Entry 6ZQV (electron microscopy, 2.60 A resolution); this record covers chains A and C of the 6 polymer chains in the assembly.

[Chain A (and C)]
Protein: Genome polyprotein
From: Spondweni virus
Notes: chain C of this document is another copy of the same molecule, construct and numbering; everything in this record applies to it too
UniProtKB: C8XPB6 (C8XPB6_9FLAV); residues 1-505 here correspond to UniProt positions 290-794 (UniProt number = residue number + 289)
Chain sequence (505 residues; row label = number of the first residue in the row):
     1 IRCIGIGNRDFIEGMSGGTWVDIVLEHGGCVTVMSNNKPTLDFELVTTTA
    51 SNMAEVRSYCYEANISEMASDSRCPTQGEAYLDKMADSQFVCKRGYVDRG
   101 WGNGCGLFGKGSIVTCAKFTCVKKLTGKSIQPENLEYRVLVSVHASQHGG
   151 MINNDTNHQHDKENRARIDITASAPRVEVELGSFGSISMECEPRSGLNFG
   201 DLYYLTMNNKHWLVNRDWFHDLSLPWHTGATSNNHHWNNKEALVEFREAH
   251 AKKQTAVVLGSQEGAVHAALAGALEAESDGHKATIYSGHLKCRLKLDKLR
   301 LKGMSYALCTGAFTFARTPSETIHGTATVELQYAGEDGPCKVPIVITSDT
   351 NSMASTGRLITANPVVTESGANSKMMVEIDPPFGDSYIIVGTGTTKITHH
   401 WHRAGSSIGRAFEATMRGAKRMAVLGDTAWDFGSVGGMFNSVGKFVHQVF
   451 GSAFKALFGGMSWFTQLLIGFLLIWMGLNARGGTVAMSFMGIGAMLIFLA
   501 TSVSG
Not modelled in the structure: 505
Construct notes: conflict N37 (Asp326 in C8XPB6), I187 (Phe476 in C8XPB6)
Disulfide bonds: C3-C30, C60-C121, C92-C116, C191-C292, C309-C340
Covalently attached groups: N-acetylglucosamine (NAG) linked to N154
What the authors report for this chain:
  - post-translational modification sites: N154
  - conformationally variable residues (loop rearrangement): V244 to V257
  - binding site for 1,2-Distearoyl-sn-glycerophosphoethanolamine: H447, G451, F454, L499

[How chain A and chain C interact]
Contacting residue pairs (35):
  A54(A) - Q77(C)
  E55(A) - Q77(C)
  V56(A) - G78(C)
  R57(A) - E79(C)  salt bridge
  R73(A) - A230(C)
  T76(A) - S129(C)
  T76(A) - Q131(C)  hydrogen bond
  Q77(A) - A54(C)
  Q77(A) - E55(C)
  G78(A) - V56(C)
  E79(A) - R57(C)  salt bridge
  E79(A) - W226(C)
  E79(A) - T228(C)
  Y81(A) - T228(C)
  Y81(A) - S232(C)
  Y81(A) - N234(C)  hydrogen bond (side chain-backbone)
  Y81(A) - H235(C)
  Y81(A) - H236(C)
  D83(A) - S232(C)  hydrogen bond
  A86(A) - S88(C)  hydrogen bond (backbone-side chain)
  S88(A) - A86(C)  hydrogen bond (side chain-backbone)
  R94(A) - T228(C)
  Q131(A) - T76(C)
  Q131(A) - L107(C)
  W226(A) - E79(C)
  T228(A) - E79(C)
  T228(A) - Y81(C)
  T228(A) - R94(C)
  A230(A) - R73(C)
  A230(A) - E79(C)
  S232(A) - Y81(C)
  N234(A) - Y81(C)  hydrogen bond (backbone-side chain)
  H235(A) - Y81(C)
  H236(A) - Y81(C)  hydrogen bond (backbone-side chain)
  H236(A) - M85(C)
Also at the interface, not in a pair above, chain A (27 interface residues in all): A80, M85, D87, L107, S129
Also at the interface, not in a pair above, chain C (27 interface residues in all): A80, D83, T231

[Overview]
The chain A/chain C interface involves 27 residues from each chain, with 7 hydrogen bonds and 2 salt bridges.
Among the polar pairs are R57(A)-E79(C), T76(A)-Q131(C) and Y81(A)-N234(C). From the paper: a binding site for
1,2-Distearoyl-sn-glycerophosphoethanolamine at H447(A), G451(A) and F454(A) among others; a modification site
at N154(A).
Both chains are Genome polyprotein (Spondweni virus). Entry 6ZQV (Cryo-EM structure of mature Spondweni virus)
was determined by electron microscopy, deposited together with 6ZQI, 6ZQJ, 6ZQU and 6ZQW.
